7AOC - chains C and J of the 12 polymer chains in the assembly; structure by electron microscopy, 3.84 A resolution.

== Chain C ==
Name: DNA-directed RNA polymerases I and III subunit RPAC1
Organism: Schizosaccharomyces pombe (strain 972 / ATCC 24843)
Reference sequence: O94616 (RPAC1_SCHPO); residue numbers follow UniProt; this construct covers 1-348
Chain sequence (348 residues; numbered 1 to 348; the number before each row is that of its first residue):
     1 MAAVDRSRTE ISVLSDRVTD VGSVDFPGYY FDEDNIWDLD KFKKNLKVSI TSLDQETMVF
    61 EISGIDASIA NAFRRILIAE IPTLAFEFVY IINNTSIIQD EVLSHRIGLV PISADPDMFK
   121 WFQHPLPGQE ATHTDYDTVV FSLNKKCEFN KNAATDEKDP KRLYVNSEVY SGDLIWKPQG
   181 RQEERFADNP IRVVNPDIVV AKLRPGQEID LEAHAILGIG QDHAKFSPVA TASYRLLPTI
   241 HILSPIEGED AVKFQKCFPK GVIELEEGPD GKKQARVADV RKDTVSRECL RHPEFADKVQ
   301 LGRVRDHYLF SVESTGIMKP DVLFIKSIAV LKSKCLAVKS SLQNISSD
Not modelled in the structure: 1-28, 346-348

== Chain J ==
Name: DNA-directed RNA polymerases I, II, and III subunit RPABC5
Organism: Schizosaccharomyces pombe (strain 972 / ATCC 24843)
Reference sequence: O13877 (RPAB5_SCHPO); numbering as in UniProt (aligned over 1-71)
Chain sequence (71 residues; each row starts with the number of its first residue):
     1 MIIPIRCFSC GKVIGDKWDT YLTLLQEDNT EGEALDKLGL QRYCCRRMIL THVDLIEKLL
    61 CYNPLSKQKN L
Not modelled in the structure: 69-71
Curated features (UniProtKB/Swiss-Prot):
  - binding site (Zn(2+)): Cys7, Cys10, Cys44, Cys45
Ion coordination: Zn2+: Cys7, Cys10, Cys44, Cys45

== Chain C / chain J interface ==
Pairs across the interface (33):
  Ile97(C) - Leu59(J)  hydrophobic
  Ile97(C) - Leu60(J)  hydrophobic
  Ile98(C) - Ile2(J)  hydrophobic
  Ile98(C) - Ile56(J)  hydrophobic
  Arg106(C) - Ile3(J)  hydrogen bond (side chain-backbone)
  Arg106(C) - Ile5(J)
  Leu109(C) - Arg6(J)  hydrogen bond (backbone-side chain)
  Val110(C) - Ile5(J)  hydrophobic
  Pro160(C) - Glu57(J)
  Glu168(C) - Asp19(J)
  Asn195(C) - Val13(J)
  Asn195(C) - Asp16(J)
  Asp197(C) - Asp16(J)
  Ile198(C) - Ile5(J)  hydrophobic
  Ile198(C) - Asp16(J)
  Val199(C) - Gly15(J)
  Ala201(C) - Ile2(J)  hydrophobic
  Lys202(C) - Ile56(J)
  Lys202(C) - Glu57(J)  salt bridge
  Lys202(C) - Leu60(J)
  Arg204(C) - Leu60(J)
  Arg204(C) - Asn63(J)
  Pro205(C) - Asn63(J)
  Pro205(C) - Leu65(J)
  Gly206(C) - Leu65(J)
  Gln207(C) - Asn63(J)  hydrogen bond
  Gln207(C) - Leu65(J)
  Ala230(C) - Gly11(J)  hydrogen bond (backbone-backbone)
  Ala230(C) - Lys12(J)
  Thr231(C) - Cys10(J)
  Thr231(C) - Arg42(J)  hydrogen bond
  Thr315(C) - Arg6(J)
  Thr315(C) - Val13(J)
Other interface residues (no listed pair), chain C (28 interface residues in all): Thr95, Pro111, Asp159, Tyr170, Val200, Lys225, Ser227, Glu313
Other interface residues (no listed pair), chain J (20 interface residues in all): Met1, Cys61

== In short ==
The interface between chain C and chain J involves 28 residues on one side and 20 on the other, with 5
hydrogen bonds and 1 salt bridge. Polar contacts include Lys202(C)-Glu57(J), Arg106(C)-Ile3(J) and
Leu109(C)-Arg6(J). Curated annotation (UniProt) lists 4 Zn2+-binding residues on chain J.
Chain C is DNA-directed RNA polymerases I and III subunit RPAC1 and chain J is DNA-directed RNA polymerases I,
II, and III subunit RPABC5, both from Schizosaccharomyces pombe (strain 972 / ATCC 24843); the structure,
Schizosaccharomyces pombe RNA polymerase I (monomer), was determined by electron microscopy (same publication
as 7AOD and 7AOE).
